PDB entry 7SPC | electron microscopy, 2.95 A resolution | chains AB1 and EF17 of the 34 polymer chains in the assembly

# Chain AB1
Protein: TraV
From: Salmonella typhi
UniProt: Q8KNL2 (Q8KNL2_SALTI); numbering as in UniProt (aligned over 1-204)
Amino-acid sequence (204 residues; row label = number of the first residue in the row):
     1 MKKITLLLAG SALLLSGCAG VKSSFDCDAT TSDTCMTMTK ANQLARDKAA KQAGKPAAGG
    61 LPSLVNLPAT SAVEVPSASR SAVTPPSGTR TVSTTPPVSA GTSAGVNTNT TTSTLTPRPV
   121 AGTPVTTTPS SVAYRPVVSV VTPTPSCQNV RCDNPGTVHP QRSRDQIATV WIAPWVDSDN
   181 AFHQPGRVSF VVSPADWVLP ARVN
Disordered / not traced: 1-17, 55-204
From the paper describing this entry:
  - post-translational modification sites: Cys18

# Chain EF17
Protein: TraB
From: Salmonella typhi
UniProt: Q8KNL7 (Q8KNL7_SALTI); residues 1-453 here = UniProt positions 1-453
Amino-acid sequence (453 residues; row label = number of the first residue in the row):
     1 MANVNKVVRR RQVALLIALV LGIGAGGAGT WMVSEMNLKK APPAKAPKGE PAPDMTGVVN
    61 QSFDNKVQRS AIAEAQRLNK ETQTEIKKLR TEMGLVSRDL KGSQDRIREL EDQNQLLQTQ
   121 LEAGKNFDSL SAEPLPGALA SQGKPAPAGN VPPPTSFWPA GGGQAPAAPV MTPIQRPGMM
   181 DSQEFSLPDT GPKKPRFPWI SSGSFVEAIV VEGADANASV TGDKNTAPMQ LRLTGKVQMP
   241 NDEEFDLTGC FVTLEAWGDV SSERAIVRSR SISCKLGDDD IDQKIAGHVS FMGKNGIKGE
   301 VVMRNGQILL YAGGAGFLDG IGKGIEKASS TTVGVGATAS MSAADIGQAG LGGGVSSAAK
   361 TLSDYYIKRA EQYHPVIPIG AGNEVTLVFQ DGFQLETLEE ARAKAAARKK QNQPSASSTP
   421 AAMPGNTPDM LKQLQDFRVG DTVDPATGQV VTQ
Disordered / not traced: 1-193, 332-354, 414-453
Cystine bridges: Cys250-Cys274

# Interface between chain AB1 and chain EF17
Pairs across the interface (14; chain AB1 residue first):
  Cys18(AB1) with Leu309(EF17)
  Ala19(AB1) with Met303(EF17), hydrophobic; Leu309(EF17), hydrophobic
  Val21(AB1) with Val301(EF17); Met303(EF17), hydrophobic
  Lys22(AB1) with Glu300(EF17), salt bridge; Val301(EF17), hydrogen bond (backbone-backbone); Val302(EF17); Met303(EF17), hydrogen bond (backbone-backbone)
  Ser23(AB1) with Met303(EF17); Arg304(EF17), hydrogen bond (backbone-side chain)
  Ser24(AB1) with Val302(EF17)
  Phe25(AB1) with Asp215(EF17); Arg304(EF17)
Also at the interface, not in a pair above, chain EF17 (10 interface residues in all): Gly306, Val376, Pro378

# Summary
Chain AB1 and chain EF17 form an interface of 7 and 10 residues respectively, with 3 hydrogen bonds and 1 salt
bridge. Polar pairs include Lys22(AB1)-Glu300(EF17), Ser23(AB1)-Arg304(EF17) and Lys22(AB1)-Val301(EF17). The
paper reports a modification site at Cys18(AB1).
Here chain AB1 is TraV and chain EF17 is TraB, both from Salmonella typhi. Entry 7SPC (Models for C17
reconstruction of Outer Membrane Core Complex (OMCC) of Type IV Secretion System (T4SS) ...) was determined by
electron microscopy together with 7SPB, 7SPI, 7SPJ and 7SPK from the same study.
